Entry 2E2I (X-ray diffraction, 3.41 A resolution); this record covers chains T and B of the 13 polymer chains in the assembly.

# Chain T
Molecule: 28-MER DNA template strand
Sequence (28 nucleotides; each row starts with the number of its first residue):
     1 CTACCGATAA GCAGACGCTC CTCTCGAT

# Chain B
Molecule: DNA-directed RNA polymerase II 140 kDa polypeptide
From: Saccharomyces cerevisiae
Notes: EC 2.7.7.6
UniProt: P08518 (RPB2_YEAST); numbering as in UniProt (aligned over 1-1224)
Amino-acid sequence (1224 residues; row label = number of the first residue in the row):
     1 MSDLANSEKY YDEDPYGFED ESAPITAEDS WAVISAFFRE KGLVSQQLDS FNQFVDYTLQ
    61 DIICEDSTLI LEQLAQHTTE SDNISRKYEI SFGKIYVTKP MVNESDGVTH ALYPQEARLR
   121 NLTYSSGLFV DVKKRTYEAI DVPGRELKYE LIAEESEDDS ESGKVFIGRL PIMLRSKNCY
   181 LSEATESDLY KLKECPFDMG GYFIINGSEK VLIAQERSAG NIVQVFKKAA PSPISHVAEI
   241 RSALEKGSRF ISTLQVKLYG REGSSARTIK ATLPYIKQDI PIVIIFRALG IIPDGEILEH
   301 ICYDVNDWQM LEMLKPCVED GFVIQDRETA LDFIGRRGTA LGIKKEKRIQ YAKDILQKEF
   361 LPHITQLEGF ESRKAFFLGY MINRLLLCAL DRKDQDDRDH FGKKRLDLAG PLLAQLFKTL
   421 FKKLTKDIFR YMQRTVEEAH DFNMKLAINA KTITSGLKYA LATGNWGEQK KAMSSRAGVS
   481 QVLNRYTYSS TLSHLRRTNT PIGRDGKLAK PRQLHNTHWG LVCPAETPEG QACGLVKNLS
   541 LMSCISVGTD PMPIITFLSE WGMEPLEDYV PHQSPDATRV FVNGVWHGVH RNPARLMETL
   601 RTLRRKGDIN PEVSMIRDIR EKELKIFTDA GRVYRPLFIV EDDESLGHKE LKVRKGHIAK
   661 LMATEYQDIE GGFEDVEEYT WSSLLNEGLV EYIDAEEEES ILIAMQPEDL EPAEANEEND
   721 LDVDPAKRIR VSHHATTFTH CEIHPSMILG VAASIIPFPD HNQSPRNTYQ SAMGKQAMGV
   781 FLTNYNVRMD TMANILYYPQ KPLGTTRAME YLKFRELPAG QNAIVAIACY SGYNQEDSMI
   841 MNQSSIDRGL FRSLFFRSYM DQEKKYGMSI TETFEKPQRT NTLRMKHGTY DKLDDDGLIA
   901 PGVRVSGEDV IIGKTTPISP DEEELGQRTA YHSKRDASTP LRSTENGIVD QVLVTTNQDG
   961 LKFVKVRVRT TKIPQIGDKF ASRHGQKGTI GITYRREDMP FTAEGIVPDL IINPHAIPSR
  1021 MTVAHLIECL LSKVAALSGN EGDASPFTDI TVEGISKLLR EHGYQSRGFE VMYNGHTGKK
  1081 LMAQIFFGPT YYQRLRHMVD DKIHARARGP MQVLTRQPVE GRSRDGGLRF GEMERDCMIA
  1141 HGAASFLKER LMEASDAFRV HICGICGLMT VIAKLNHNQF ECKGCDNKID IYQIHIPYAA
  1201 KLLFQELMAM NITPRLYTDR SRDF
Not modelled in the structure: 1-19, 74-87, 148-163, 438-442, 669-675, 715-721, 920-932
Bound ions: Zn2+: Cys-1163, Cys-1185
Ligand contacts: 2'-deoxyguanosine-5'-triphosphate (DGT): Arg-766, Tyr-769, Asp-837, Lys-987, Ser-1019, Arg-1020
Reported in the primary citation:
  - conformationally variable residues (loop rearrangement): Ile-502 to Ala-509

# Chain T / chain B interface
Contacting residue pairs - 15 pairs, chain T then chain B:
  DG11(T) with Pro-233(B), phosphate contact
  DT19(T) with Met-1133(B), sugar contact
  DC20(T) with Arg-1129(B), salt bridge to the phosphate
  DC21(T) with Leu-1128(B), phosphate contact; Arg-1129(B), hydrogen bond to the phosphate
  DT22(T) with Gly-1121(B), hydrogen bond to the phosphate; Arg-1122(B), hydrogen bond to the phosphate
  DC23(T) with Met-792(B), phosphate contact; Arg-1122(B), phosphate contact; Ser-1123(B), phosphate contact
  DT24(T) with Met-792(B), phosphate contact; Arg-857(B), salt bridge to the phosphate; Arg-942(B), salt bridge to the phosphate
  DC25(T) with Val-482(B), sugar contact; Thr-791(B), hydrogen bond to the phosphate
Other interface residues (no listed pair), chain T (10 interface residues in all): DG26, DA27
Other interface residues (no listed pair), chain B (20 interface residues in all): Asn-206, Ser-208, Lys-210, Tyr-459, Ala-462, Thr-463, Lys-1102, His-1104

# In short
10 residues of chain T face 20 of chain B across their interface; the contacts include 4 hydrogen bonds and 3
salt bridges. Among the polar pairs are DC21(T)/Arg-1129(B), DT22(T)/Gly-1121(B) and DT22(T)/Arg-1122(B).
Chain B binds 2'-deoxyguanosine-5'-triphosphate. Cys-1163(B) and Cys-1185(B) form the Zn2+ site. The paper
reports conformational variability at Ile-502(B).
Here chain T is 28-MER DNA template strand and chain B is DNA-directed RNA polymerase II 140 kDa polypeptide
(Saccharomyces cerevisiae). Entry 2E2I (RNA polymerase II elongation complex in 5 mM Mg+2 with 2'-dGTP) was
determined by X-ray diffraction (same publication as 2E2H, 2E2J, 2NVQ, 2NVT, 2NVX, 2NVY, 2NVZ and 2YU9).
